PDB entry 2WAF | X-ray diffraction, 3.29 A resolution | chain A

# Chain A
Molecule: Penicillin-binding protein 2B
Source organism: Streptococcus pneumoniae
Notes: EC 3.4.-.-
Reference sequence: P0A3M6 (PBP2_STRR6); numbering as in UniProt (aligned over 1-680)
Sequence (682 residues; each row starts with the number of its first residue):
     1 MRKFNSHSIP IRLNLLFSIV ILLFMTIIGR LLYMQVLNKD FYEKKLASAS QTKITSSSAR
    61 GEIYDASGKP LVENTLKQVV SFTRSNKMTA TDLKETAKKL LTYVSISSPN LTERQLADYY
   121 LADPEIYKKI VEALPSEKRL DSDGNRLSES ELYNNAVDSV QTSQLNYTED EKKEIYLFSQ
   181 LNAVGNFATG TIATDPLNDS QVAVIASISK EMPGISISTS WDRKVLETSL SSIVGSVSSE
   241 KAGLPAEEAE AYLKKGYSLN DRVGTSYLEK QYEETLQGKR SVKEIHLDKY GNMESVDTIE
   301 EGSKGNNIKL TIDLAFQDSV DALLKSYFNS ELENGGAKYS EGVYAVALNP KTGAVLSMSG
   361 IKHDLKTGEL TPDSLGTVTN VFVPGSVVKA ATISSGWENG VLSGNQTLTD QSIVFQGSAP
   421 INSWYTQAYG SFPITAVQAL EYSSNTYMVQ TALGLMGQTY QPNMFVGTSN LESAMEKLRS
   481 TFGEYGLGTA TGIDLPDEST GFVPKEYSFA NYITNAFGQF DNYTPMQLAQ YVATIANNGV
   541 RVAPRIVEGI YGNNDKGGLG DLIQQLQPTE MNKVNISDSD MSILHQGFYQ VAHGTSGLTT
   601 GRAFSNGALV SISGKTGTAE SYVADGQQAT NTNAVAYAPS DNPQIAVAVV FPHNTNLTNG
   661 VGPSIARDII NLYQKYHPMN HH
Unresolved in the structure: 1-51, 137-148
Swiss-Prot annotation at these positions:
  - active site: Ser386 (Acyl-ester intermediate)

# In short
From UniProt: active-site residue Ser386.
Chain A is Penicillin-binding protein 2B (Streptococcus pneumoniae); the structure, Penicillin-binding protein
2B (pbp-2B) from streptococcus pneumoniae (strain R6), was determined by X-ray diffraction together with 2WAD
and 2WAE from the same study.
